PDB entry 7PQP | electron microscopy, 4.10 A resolution (low resolution: residue-level contacts below are approximate; hydrogen-bond / salt-bridge calls are withheld) | chains H and O of the 15 polymer chains in the assembly

# Chain H
Molecule: Tubulin alpha-1B chain
Organism: Sus scrofa
UniProt: Q2XVP4 (TBA1B_PIG); numbering as in UniProt (aligned over 1-451)
Amino-acid sequence (451 residues; each row starts with the number of its first residue):
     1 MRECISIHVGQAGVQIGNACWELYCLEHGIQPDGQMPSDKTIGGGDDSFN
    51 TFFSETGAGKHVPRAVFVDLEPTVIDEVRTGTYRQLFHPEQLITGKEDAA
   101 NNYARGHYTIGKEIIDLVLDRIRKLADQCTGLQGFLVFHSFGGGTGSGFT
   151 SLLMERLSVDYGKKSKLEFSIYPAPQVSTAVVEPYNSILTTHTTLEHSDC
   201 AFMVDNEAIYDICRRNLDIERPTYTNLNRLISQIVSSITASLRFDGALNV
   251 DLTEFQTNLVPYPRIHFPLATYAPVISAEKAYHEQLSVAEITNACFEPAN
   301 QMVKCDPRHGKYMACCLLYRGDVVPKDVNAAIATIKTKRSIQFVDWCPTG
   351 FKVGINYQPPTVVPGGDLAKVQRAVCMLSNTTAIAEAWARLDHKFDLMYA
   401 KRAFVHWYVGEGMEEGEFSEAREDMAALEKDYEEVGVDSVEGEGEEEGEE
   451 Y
UniProt features mapped onto this chain:
  - motif: M1 to C4 (MREC motif)
  - active site: E254
  - binding site (GTP): G10, Q11, A12, Q15, E71, A99, S140, G143, G144, T145, G146, T179, E183, N206, Y224, N228, L252
  - binding site (Mg(2+)): E71
  - site: Y451 (Involved in polymerization)
  - modified residue: K40 (N6,N6,N6-trimethyllysine), S48 (Phosphoserine), S232 (Phosphoserine), Y282 (3'-nitrotyrosine), R339 (Omega-N-methylarginine), S439 (Phosphoserine), E443 (5-glutamyl polyglutamate), E445 (5-glutamyl polyglutamate), Y451 (3'-nitrotyrosine)
  - cross-link (Glycyl lysine isopeptide (Lys-Gly)): K326 (interchain with G-Cter in ubiquitin), K370 (interchain with G-Cter in ubiquitin)
Metal / ion sites: Mg2+: D69, D98 (together with GTP)
Small-molecule neighbours: GTP (guanosine-5'-triphosphate): G10, Q11, A12, Q15, D69, D98, A99, A100, N101, S140, G142, G143, G144, T145, G146, I171, T179, E183, N206, Y224, L227, N228, I231

# Chain O
Molecule: Isoform Tau-F of Microtubule-associated protein tau
Organism: Homo sapiens
UniProt: P10636 (TAU_HUMAN), isoform P10636-8; residues 202-395 here = UniProt positions 202-395
Amino-acid sequence (194 residues; row label = number of the first residue in the row):
   202 SPGTPGSRSRTPSLPTPPTREPKKVAVVRTPPKSPSSAKSRLQTAPVPMP
   252 DLKNVKSKIGSTENLKHQPGGGKVQIINKKLDLSNVQSKCGSKDNIKHVP
   302 GGGSVQIVYKPVDLSKVTSKCGSLGNIHHKPGGGQVEVKSEKLDFKDRVQ
   352 SKIGSLDNITHVPGGGNKKIETHKLTFRENAKAKTDHGAEIVYK
UniProt features mapped onto this chain:
  - modified residue: S214 (Phosphoserine)
  - glycosylation: K383 (N-linked (Glc) (glycation) lysine)
From the paper describing this entry:
  - conformationally variable residues: K340
  - post-translational modification sites: S235, S241, S262, K311, K340
  - post-translational modification sites: S237, S258, K274, K280, K281, S289, S324, S356 (citing earlier work)
  - post-translational modification sites: K234, K240, K259, K290, K321, K353, K370, K375 (proposed by the authors, not directly observed)

# How chain H and chain O interact
Contacting residue pairs (18; chain H residue first):
  Y262(H) - S324(O)
  D392(H) - L315(O)
  A400(H) - Y310(O)
  A400(H) - K311(O)
  A400(H) - V313(O)
  K401(H) - V309(O)
  K401(H) - Y310(O)
  R402(H) - V309(O)
  R402(H) - K311(O)
  R422(H) - L315(O)
  E423(H) - S316(O)
  E423(H) - V318(O)
  A426(H) - V318(O)
  A427(H) - V318(O)
  D431(H) - S320(O)
  E434(H) - C322(O)
  V440(H) - N327(O)
  V440(H) - I328(O)
Other interface residues (no listed pair), chain H (15 interface residues in all): R264, D396, E443
Other interface residues (no listed pair), chain O (13 interface residues in all): K321

# Overview
15 residues of chain H and 13 residues of chain O are in contact. Chain H binds GTP. The Mg2+ site is built by
D69(H) and D98(H). From UniProt: active-site residue E254(H), 17 GTP-binding residues and Mg2+-binding residue
E71(H) on chain H. The paper reports modification sites S235(O), S241(O) and S262(O) among others;
conformational variability at K340(O).
Here chain H is Tubulin alpha-1B chain (Sus scrofa) and chain O is Isoform Tau-F of Microtubule-associated
protein tau (Homo sapiens). Entry 7PQP (tau-microtubule structural ensemble based on CryoEM data) was
determined by electron microscopy together with 7PQC from the same study.
